PDB entry 8EJU | X-ray diffraction, 1.74 A resolution | chains A and B

== Chain A (and B) ==
Protein: Transcription regulatory protein (Pca regulon)
Organism: Pseudomonas putida KT2440
Notes: chain B of this document is another copy of the same molecule, construct and numbering; everything in this record applies to it too
UniProt: Q88N41 (Q88N41_PSEPK); numbering as in UniProt (aligned over 1-291)
Sequence (291 residues; each row starts with the number of its first residue):
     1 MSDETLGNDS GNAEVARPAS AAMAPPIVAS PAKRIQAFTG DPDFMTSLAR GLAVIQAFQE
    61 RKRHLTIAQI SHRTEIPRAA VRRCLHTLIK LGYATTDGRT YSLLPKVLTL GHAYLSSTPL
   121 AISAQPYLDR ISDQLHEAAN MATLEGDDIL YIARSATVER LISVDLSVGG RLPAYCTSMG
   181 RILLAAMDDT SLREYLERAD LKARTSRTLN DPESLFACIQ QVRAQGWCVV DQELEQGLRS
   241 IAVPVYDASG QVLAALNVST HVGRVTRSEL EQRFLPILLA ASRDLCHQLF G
Disordered / not traced: 1-28, 157-165 (chain B: 1-23, 30-39, 291)
Small-molecule neighbours:
  - selenourea (SEY), molecule 1: Leu108, Gly111, His112, Val168, Gly169
  - selenourea (SEY), molecule 2: Ala186, Tyr246, Gly250, Gln251, Val252
From the paper describing this entry:
  - conformationally variable residues (order/disorder transition): Arg154 to Gly169

== Interface between chain A and chain B ==
Contacting residue pairs (137; chain A residue first):
  Phe38(A) - Lys90(B)
  Asp41(A) - His86(B)  salt bridge
  Asp43(A) - Arg83(B)
  Asp43(A) - His86(B)
  Asp43(A) - Thr87(B)  hydrogen bond (backbone-side chain)
  Phe44(A) - Thr87(B)
  Met45(A) - Ser47(B)
  Met45(A) - Arg83(B)
  Met45(A) - Thr87(B)  hydrogen bond (backbone-side chain)
  Ser47(A) - Met45(B)
  Ser47(A) - Ser47(B)
  Ser47(A) - Leu48(B)
  Leu48(A) - Ser47(B)  hydrogen bond (backbone-side chain)
  Leu48(A) - Leu48(B)  hydrophobic
  Leu48(A) - Gly51(B)
  Leu48(A) - Cys84(B)
  Leu48(A) - Thr87(B)
  Ala49(A) - Leu91(B)  hydrophobic
  Gly51(A) - Leu48(B)
  Leu52(A) - Leu88(B)  hydrophobic
  Leu52(A) - Leu91(B)  hydrophobic
  Leu52(A) - Tyr93(B)  hydrophobic
  Ile55(A) - Leu110(B)  hydrophobic
  Ile55(A) - Ala113(B)
  Gln56(A) - Tyr93(B)  hydrogen bond
  Gln56(A) - Thr109(B)  hydrogen bond
  Gln56(A) - Leu110(B)
  Phe58(A) - Ala113(B)
  Phe58(A) - Ser117(B)
  Gln59(A) - Thr109(B)  hydrogen bond (side chain-backbone)
  Gln59(A) - His112(B)  hydrogen bond
  Gln59(A) - Ala113(B)  hydrogen bond (side chain-backbone)
  Gln59(A) - Ser116(B)  hydrogen bond
  Glu60(A) - His112(B)  salt bridge
  Glu60(A) - Ser116(B)  hydrogen bond (backbone-side chain)
  Arg61(A) - Ser116(B)
  Lys62(A) - Ser116(B)  hydrogen bond (backbone-backbone)
  Lys62(A) - Ser117(B)
  Lys62(A) - Pro119(B)
  Lys62(A) - Ile122(B)
  Arg63(A) - Ser117(B)
  Arg82(A) - Asp43(B)  salt bridge
  Arg83(A) - Asp43(B)
  Arg83(A) - Met45(B)
  Cys84(A) - Leu48(B)
  His86(A) - Asp41(B)  salt bridge
  His86(A) - Asp43(B)
  Thr87(A) - Asp43(B)  hydrogen bond (side chain-backbone)
  Thr87(A) - Phe44(B)
  Thr87(A) - Met45(B)  hydrogen bond (side chain-backbone)
  Leu88(A) - Leu52(B)  hydrophobic
  Lys90(A) - Asp41(B)  salt bridge
  Lys90(A) - Phe44(B)
  Leu91(A) - Ala49(B)  hydrophobic
  Tyr93(A) - Leu52(B)  hydrophobic
  Tyr93(A) - Gln56(B)  hydrogen bond
  Leu103(A) - Ala113(B)
  Leu103(A) - Tyr114(B)
  Leu104(A) - Tyr114(B)
  Pro105(A) - Tyr114(B)
  Pro105(A) - Thr143(B)
  Pro105(A) - Leu150(B)
  Pro105(A) - Ile152(B)  hydrophobic
  Lys106(A) - Glu145(B)
  Lys106(A) - Leu150(B)
  Val107(A) - Leu110(B)
  Val107(A) - Gly111(B)
  Leu108(A) - Gly111(B)
  Leu108(A) - Tyr114(B)  hydrophobic
  Leu108(A) - Leu115(B)  hydrophobic
  Leu108(A) - Tyr151(B)
  Leu108(A) - Gly169(B)
  Thr109(A) - Gln56(B)  hydrogen bond
  Thr109(A) - Gln59(B)  hydrogen bond (backbone-side chain)
  Thr109(A) - Glu145(B)
  Thr109(A) - Leu150(B)
  Thr109(A) - Gly169(B)
  Thr109(A) - Arg171(B)
  Leu110(A) - Leu52(B)
  Leu110(A) - Ile55(B)  hydrophobic
  Leu110(A) - Gln56(B)
  Leu110(A) - Val107(B)
  Gly111(A) - Val107(B)
  Gly111(A) - Leu108(B)
  His112(A) - Gln59(B)  hydrogen bond
  His112(A) - Glu60(B)
  His112(A) - Gly169(B)
  His112(A) - Gly170(B)
  Ala113(A) - Ile55(B)
  Ala113(A) - Phe58(B)
  Ala113(A) - Gln59(B)
  Ala113(A) - Leu103(B)
  Tyr114(A) - Leu103(B)
  Tyr114(A) - Leu104(B)
  Tyr114(A) - Pro105(B)
  Tyr114(A) - Leu108(B)  hydrophobic
  Leu115(A) - Leu108(B)  hydrophobic
  Ser116(A) - Gln59(B)  hydrogen bond
  Ser116(A) - Glu60(B)  hydrogen bond (side chain-backbone)
  Ser116(A) - Arg61(B)
  Ser117(A) - Phe58(B)
  Ser117(A) - Arg61(B)
  Ser117(A) - Lys62(B)
  Pro119(A) - Lys62(B)
  Ile122(A) - Lys62(B)
  Gln125(A) - Asp165(B)  hydrogen bond
  Pro126(A) - Arg160(B)
  Asp129(A) - Val158(B)
  Asp129(A) - Arg160(B)  salt bridge
  Asp129(A) - Asp165(B)
  Thr143(A) - Pro105(B)
  Glu145(A) - Lys106(B)
  Glu145(A) - Thr109(B)
  Leu150(A) - Pro105(B)
  Leu150(A) - Lys106(B)
  Leu150(A) - Thr109(B)
  Tyr151(A) - Leu108(B)
  Ile152(A) - Pro105(B)  hydrophobic
  Ile152(A) - Leu108(B)  hydrophobic
  Ala156(A) - Ala156(B)
  Ser167(A) - His112(B)
  Gly169(A) - Leu108(B)
  Gly169(A) - Thr109(B)
  Gly169(A) - His112(B)
  Gly170(A) - His112(B)
  Arg171(A) - Thr109(B)
  Ile182(A) - Ile27(B)  hydrophobic
  Arg223(A) - Pro26(B)
  Arg223(A) - Ile27(B)  hydrogen bond (backbone-backbone)
  Ala224(A) - Pro26(B)
  Gln225(A) - Ala24(B)
  Gln225(A) - Pro25(B)
  Gly226(A) - Pro25(B)
  Trp227(A) - Ala24(B)
  Tyr246(A) - Ile27(B)
  Leu279(A) - Ala24(B)  hydrophobic
  Arg283(A) - Pro25(B)
Also at the interface, not in a pair above, chain A (72 interface residues in all): His64, Val168, Ala185, Ala186, Val222, Pro244
Also at the interface, not in a pair above, chain B (60 interface residues in all): Thr118, Ser167, Val168

== In short ==
72 residues of chain A face 60 of chain B across their interface, with 21 hydrogen bonds and 6 salt bridges.
Polar pairs include Asp41(A)-His86(B), Glu60(A)-His112(B) and Arg82(A)-Asp43(B). Ligands of chain A:
selenourea. The paper reports conformational variability at Arg154(A).
Chain A and chain B are both Transcription regulatory protein (Pca regulon) (Pseudomonas putida KT2440); the
structure, The crystal structure of Pseudomonas putida PcaR, was determined by X-ray diffraction (same
publication as 8EJV).
